PDB entry 5JTP | solution NMR | chains D and H of the 8 polymer chains in the assembly

[Chain D]
Molecule: Protein-export protein SecB
Source organism: Escherichia coli O157:H7
UniProtKB: P0AG88 (SECB_ECO57); numbering as in UniProt (aligned over 1-155)
Sequence (155 residues; each row starts with the number of its first residue):
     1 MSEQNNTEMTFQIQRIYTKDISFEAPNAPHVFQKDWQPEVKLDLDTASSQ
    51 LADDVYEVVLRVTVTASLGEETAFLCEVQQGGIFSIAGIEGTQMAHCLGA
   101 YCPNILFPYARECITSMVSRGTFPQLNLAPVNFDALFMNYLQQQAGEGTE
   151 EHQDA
What the authors report for this chain:
  - mutagenesis - V40A/L42A/L44A (40-fold): decreased binding to Alkaline phosphatase (chain H)

[Chain H]
Molecule: Alkaline phosphatase
Source organism: Escherichia coli (strain K12)
Notes: EC 3.1.3.1
UniProtKB: P00634 (PPB_ECOLI); residue numbers follow UniProt; this construct covers 450-471
Sequence (22 residues; row label = number of the first residue in the row):
   450 NVVGLTDQTDLFYTMKAALGLK

[Interface between chain D and chain H]
Residue-residue contacts (47):
  Q4(D) with N450(H); V451(H)
  W36(D) with K471(H)
  Q37(D) with L470(H)
  P38(D) with L470(H)
  V40(D) with K465(H); A466(H); L468(H)
  K41(D) with T463(H); M464(H); K465(H)
  L42(D) with Y462(H); T463(H); M464(H); A467(H)
  L44(D) with L460(H); Y462(H)
  T46(D) with Q457(H); L460(H)
  Q50(D) with V452(H)
  D54(D) with V451(H)
  Y56(D) with V452(H); L454(H)
  I89(D) with V451(H)
  E90(D) with N450(H); V451(H)
  G91(D) with V451(H); V452(H); G453(H)
  M94(D) with V451(H); V452(H); L454(H)
  A95(D) with G453(H); L454(H)
  L98(D) with L454(H)
  G99(D) with F461(H)
  L126(D) with L468(H)
  N127(D) with L468(H)
  V131(D) with Y462(H)
  F133(D) with F461(H); Y462(H)
  L136(D) with F461(H); Y462(H)
  F137(D) with F461(H)
  Y140(D) with Q457(H); D459(H); F461(H)
Other interface residues (no listed pair), chain D (31 interface residues in all): E39, D45, I86, A100, F107
Other interface residues (no listed pair), chain H (20 interface residues in all): D456, T458

[In short]
31 residues of chain D and 20 residues of chain H are in contact. From the paper: V40A/L42A/L44A of chain D
reduce binding to Alkaline phosphatase (chain H).
Here chain D is Protein-export protein SecB (Escherichia coli O157:H7) and chain H is Alkaline phosphatase
(Escherichia coli (strain K12)). Entry 5JTP (The structure of chaperone SecB in complex with unstructured
proPhoA binding site e) was determined by solution NMR (same publication as 5JTL, 5JTM, 5JTN, 5JTO, 5JTQ and
5JTR).
